8DFB - chains A and V of the 4 polymer chains in the assembly; structure by X-ray diffraction, 3.17 A resolution.

[Chain A]
Molecule: Topoisomerase V
Organism: Methanopyrus kandleri
UniProt: Q977W1 (Q977W1_9EURY); residue numbers follow UniProt; this construct covers 1-854
Sequence (854 residues; numbered 1 to 854; the number before each row is that of its first residue):
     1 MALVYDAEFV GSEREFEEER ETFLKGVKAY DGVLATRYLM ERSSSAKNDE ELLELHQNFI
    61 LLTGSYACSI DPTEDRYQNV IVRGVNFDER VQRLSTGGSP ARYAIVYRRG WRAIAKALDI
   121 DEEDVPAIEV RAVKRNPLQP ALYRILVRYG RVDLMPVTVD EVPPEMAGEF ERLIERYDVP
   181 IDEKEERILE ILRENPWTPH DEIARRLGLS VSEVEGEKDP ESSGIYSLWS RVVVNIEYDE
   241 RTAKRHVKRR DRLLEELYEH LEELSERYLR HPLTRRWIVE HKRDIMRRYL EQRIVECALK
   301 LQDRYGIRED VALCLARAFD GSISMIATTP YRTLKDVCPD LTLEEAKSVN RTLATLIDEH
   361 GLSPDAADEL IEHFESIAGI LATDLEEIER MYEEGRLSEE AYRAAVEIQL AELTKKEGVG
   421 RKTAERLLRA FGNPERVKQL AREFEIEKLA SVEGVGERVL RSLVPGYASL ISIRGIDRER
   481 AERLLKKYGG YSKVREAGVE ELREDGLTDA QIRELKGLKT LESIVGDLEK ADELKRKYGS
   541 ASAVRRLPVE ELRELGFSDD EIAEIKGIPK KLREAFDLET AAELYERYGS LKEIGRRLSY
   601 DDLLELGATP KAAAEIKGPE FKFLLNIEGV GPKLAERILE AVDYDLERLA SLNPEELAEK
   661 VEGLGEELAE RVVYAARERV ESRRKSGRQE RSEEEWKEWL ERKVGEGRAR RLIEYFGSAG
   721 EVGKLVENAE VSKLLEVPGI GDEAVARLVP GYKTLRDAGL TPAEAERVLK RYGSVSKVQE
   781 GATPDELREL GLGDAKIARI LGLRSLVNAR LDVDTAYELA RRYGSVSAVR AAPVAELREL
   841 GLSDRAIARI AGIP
Unresolved in the structure: 1-2, 853-854
Differences from the reference sequence: engineered mutation Ala809 (Lys in Q977W1), Ala820 (Lys in Q977W1), Ala831 (Lys in Q977W1), Ala835 (Lys in Q977W1), Ala846 (Lys in Q977W1), Ala851 (Lys in Q977W1)
Metal / ion sites: K+ site 1 near Ile471 (its only coordinating residue here); K+ site 2: Leu735, Val737, Ile740
From the paper describing this entry:
  - binding site for the 40-nt DNA strand: Arg109, Tyr289
  - catalytic residues: Arg108 (proposed by the authors, not directly observed)
  - mutagenesis - R37A, R83A, R109A, A132I, K134A, K134A/R135A, R288A/R293A: decreased catalytic activity
  - mutagenesis - K47A, H56A, R135A, R288A, Y289A, R293A: unchanged catalytic activity
  - mutagenesis - R108A, R108A/R109A, K134E/R135E, R288E/R293E, R288E/L290P/R293E, L290P: abolished catalytic activity
  - catalytic residues: Arg131, Arg144 (citing earlier work)

[Chain V]
Molecule: 40-nt DNA strand
Notes: engineered mutation(s): GUA U13 is an abasic site
Sequence (40 nucleotides; row label = number of the first residue in the row):
     2 GCCTGCACGA AGTAAGCAAT GCTTACTTCG TGCAGGCACA

[Chain A / chain V interface]
Residue-residue contacts - 53 pairs, chain A then chain V:
  Arg37(A) - DC38(V)  sugar contact
  Arg37(A) - DA39(V)  phosphate contact
  Met40(A) - DC38(V)  sugar contact
  Glu41(A) - DC38(V)  base contact
  Lys47(A) - DC38(V)  salt bridge to the phosphate
  His56(A) - DA39(V)  salt bridge to the phosphate
  Arg83(A) - DA41(V)  base contact
  Tyr107(A) - DA41(V)  base contact
  Arg108(A) - DA41(V)  sugar contact
  Arg131(A) - DA41(V)  salt bridge to the phosphate
  Val133(A) - DC40(V)  phosphate contact
  Val133(A) - DA41(V)  phosphate contact
  Lys134(A) - DA39(V)  sugar contact
  Lys134(A) - DC40(V)  hydrogen bond to the phosphate
  Arg135(A) - DC38(V)  sugar contact
  Arg135(A) - DA39(V)  salt bridge to the phosphate
  Arg144(A) - DA41(V)  salt bridge to the phosphate
  Pro199(A) - DC40(V)  base contact
  Asp201(A) - DC40(V)  base contact
  Asp201(A) - DA41(V)  phosphate contact
  Val211(A) - DA41(V)  sugar contact
  Glu215(A) - DA41(V)  sugar contact
  Arg287(A) - DC30(V)  salt bridge to the phosphate
  Arg288(A) - DT32(V)  base contact
  Arg288(A) - DG33(V)  hydrogen bond to the base
  Arg288(A) - DC34(V)  base contact
  Arg293(A) - DG31(V)  salt bridge to the phosphate
  Arg293(A) - DT32(V)  salt bridge to the phosphate
  Lys438(A) - DC23(V)  salt bridge to the phosphate
  Arg442(A) - DC23(V)  salt bridge to the phosphate
  Pro569(A) - DC7(V)  phosphate contact
  Pro569(A) - DA8(V)  phosphate contact
  Lys570(A) - DC7(V)  hydrogen bond to the phosphate
  Arg573(A) - DC7(V)  salt bridge to the phosphate
  Tyr585(A) - DA8(V)  hydrogen bond to the phosphate
  Ser590(A) - DA8(V)  phosphate contact
  Ser590(A) - DC9(V)  phosphate contact
  Leu591(A) - DA8(V)  hydrogen bond to the phosphate
  Lys592(A) - DA8(V)  hydrogen bond to the phosphate
  Lys592(A) - DC9(V)  salt bridge to the phosphate
  Glu743(A) - DG13(V)  phosphate contact
  Pro750(A) - DA12(V)  phosphate contact
  Gly751(A) - DA12(V)  hydrogen bond to the phosphate
  Tyr752(A) - DA12(V)  phosphate contact
  Lys753(A) - DA12(V)  phosphate contact
  Lys753(A) - DG13(V)  salt bridge to the phosphate
  Thr754(A) - DA11(V)  hydrogen bond to the phosphate
  Thr754(A) - DA12(V)  hydrogen bond to the phosphate
  Ser774(A) - DA11(V)  phosphate contact
  Val775(A) - DA11(V)  phosphate contact
  Ser776(A) - DG10(V)  hydrogen bond to the phosphate
  Ser776(A) - DA11(V)  hydrogen bond to the phosphate
  Asn808(A) - DA19(V)  phosphate contact
Other interface residues (no listed pair), chain A (45 interface residues in all): Ala132, His200, Gln439, Ile568, Lys777, Glu780
Other interface residues (no listed pair), chain V (19 interface residues in all): DT24

[Summary]
45 residues of chain A and 19 residues of chain V are in contact, with 11 hydrogen bonds and 13 salt bridges.
Polar contacts include Arg288(A)-DG33(V), Lys134(A)-DC40(V) and Lys570(A)-DC7(V). From the paper: catalytic
residues Arg108(A), Arg131(A) and Arg144(A); R37A, R83A and R109A of chain A, among others, reduce catalytic
activity; 19 substitutions were tested in all.
Chain A is Topoisomerase V (Methanopyrus kandleri) and chain V is a 40-nt DNA strand; the structure, Structure
of M. kandleri topoisomerase V in complex with DNA. 39 base pair symmetric DNA complex, was determined by
X-ray diffraction, deposited together with 8DF7, 8DF8 and 8DF9.
